Entry 8U69 (X-ray diffraction, 2.45 A resolution); this record covers chains A and B.

== Chain A ==
Name: Reverse transcriptase/ribonuclease H
Source organism: Human immunodeficiency virus 1
Notes: EC 2.7.7.49, 2.7.7.7, 3.1.26.13
Reference sequence: P03366 (POL_HV1B1); residues 1-555 here correspond to UniProt positions 600-1154 (UniProt number = residue number + 599)
Chain sequence (557 residues; numbered -1 to 555; the number before each row is that of its first residue; numbers below 1 keep their minus sign (Met-1 is residue -1)):
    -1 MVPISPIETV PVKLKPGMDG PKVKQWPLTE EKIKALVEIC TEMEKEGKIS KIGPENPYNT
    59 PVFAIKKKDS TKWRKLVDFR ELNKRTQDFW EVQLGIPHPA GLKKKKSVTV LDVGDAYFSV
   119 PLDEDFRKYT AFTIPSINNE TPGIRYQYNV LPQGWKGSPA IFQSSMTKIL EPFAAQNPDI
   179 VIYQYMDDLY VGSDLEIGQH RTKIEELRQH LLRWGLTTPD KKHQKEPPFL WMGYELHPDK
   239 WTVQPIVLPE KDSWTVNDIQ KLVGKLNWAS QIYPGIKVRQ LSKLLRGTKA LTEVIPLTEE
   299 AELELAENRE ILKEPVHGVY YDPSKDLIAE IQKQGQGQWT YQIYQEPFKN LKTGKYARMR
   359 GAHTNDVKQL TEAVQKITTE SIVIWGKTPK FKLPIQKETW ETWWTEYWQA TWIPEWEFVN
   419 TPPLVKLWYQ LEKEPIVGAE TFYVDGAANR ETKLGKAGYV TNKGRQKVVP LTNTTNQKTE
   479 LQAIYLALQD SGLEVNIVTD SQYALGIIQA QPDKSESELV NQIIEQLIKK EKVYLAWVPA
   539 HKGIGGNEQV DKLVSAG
Disordered / not traced: -1 to 1, 67-68, 555
Construct notes: expression tag (-1 to 0); engineered mutation Ala172 (Lys771 in P03366), Ala173 (Lys772 in P03366), Ser280 (Cys879 in P03366)
Ligand contacts: 3-chloro-5- (VQ0; 3-chloro-5-{4-chloro-2-[2-(5-chloro-2,4-dioxo-3,4-dihydropyrimidin-1(2H)-yl)ethoxy]phenoxy}benzonitrile): Pro95, Leu100, Lys101, Lys102, Lys103, Val106, Val108, Val179, Tyr181, Tyr188, Val189, Gly190, Phe227, Trp229, Leu234, His235, Pro236, Tyr318
UniProt features mapped onto this chain:
  - region: Phe227 to His235 (RT 'primer grip')
  - motif: Trp398 to Trp414 (Tryptophan repeat motif)
  - binding site (Mg(2+)): Asp110, Asp185, Asp186, Asp443, Glu478, Asp498, Asp549
  - site: Trp401 (Essential for RT p66/p51 heterodimerization), Trp414 (Essential for RT p66/p51 heterodimerization), Phe440, Tyr441 (Cleavage)

== Chain B ==
Name: p51 RT
Source organism: Human immunodeficiency virus 1
Reference sequence: P03366 (POL_HV1B1); residues 1-428 here correspond to UniProt positions 600-1027 (UniProt number = residue number + 599)
Chain sequence (428 residues; each row starts with the number of its first residue):
     1 PISPIETVPV KLKPGMDGPK VKQWPLTEEK IKALVEICTE MEKEGKISKI GPENPYNTPV
    61 FAIKKKDSTK WRKLVDFREL NKRTQDFWEV QLGIPHPAGL KKKKSVTVLD VGDAYFSVPL
   121 DEDFRKYTAF TIPSINNETP GIRYQYNVLP QGWKGSPAIF QSSMTKILEP FKKQNPDIVI
   181 YQYMDDLYVG SDLEIGQHRT KIEELRQHLL RWGLTTPDKK HQKEPPFLWM GYELHPDKWT
   241 VQPIVLPEKD SWTVNDIQKL VGKLNWASQI YPGIKVRQLS KLLRGTKALT EVIPLTEEAE
   301 LELAENREIL KEPVHGVYYD PSKDLIAEIQ KQGQGQWTYQ IYQEPFKNLK TGKYARMRGA
   361 HTNDVKQLTE AVQKITTESI VIWGKTPKFK LPIQKETWET WWTEYWQATW IPEWEFVNTP
   421 PLVKLWYQ
Disordered / not traced: 1-4, 66-67, 218-231, 359-360
Construct notes: engineered mutation Ser280 (Cys879 in P03366)
UniProt features mapped onto this chain:
  - region: Phe227 to His235 (RT 'primer grip')
  - motif: Trp398 to Trp414 (Tryptophan repeat motif)
  - binding site (Mg(2+)): Asp110, Asp185, Asp186
  - site (Essential for RT p66/p51 heterodimerization): Trp401, Trp414

== Interface between chain A and chain B ==
Pairs across the interface (104; chain A residue first):
  Val8(A) - Pro52(B)  hydrophobic
  Val8(A) - Glu53(B)
  Pro9(A) - Glu53(B)
  Gln85(A) - Glu53(B)  hydrogen bond (side chain-backbone)
  Asp86(A) - Lys20(B)  salt bridge
  Asp86(A) - Pro55(B)
  Phe87(A) - Pro52(B)
  Phe87(A) - Glu53(B)
  Phe87(A) - Pro55(B)
  Trp88(A) - Pro52(B)  hydrogen bond (backbone-backbone)
  Trp88(A) - Asn54(B)
  Trp88(A) - Pro55(B)
  Trp88(A) - Asn57(B)
  Trp88(A) - Thr131(B)
  Trp88(A) - Arg143(B)
  Glu89(A) - Pro55(B)
  Gln91(A) - Asn137(B)
  Gln91(A) - Thr139(B)
  Gln91(A) - Pro140(B)
  Gly93(A) - Asn137(B)
  Ile94(A) - Asn136(B)
  Ile94(A) - Asn137(B)
  Pro95(A) - Asn136(B)
  Pro95(A) - Asn137(B)
  His96(A) - Asn136(B)  hydrogen bond (backbone-side chain)
  Gly99(A) - Asn136(B)
  Gly99(A) - Glu138(B)
  Ala158(A) - Pro52(B)
  Gln161(A) - Pro140(B)
  Ser162(A) - Pro52(B)
  Tyr181(A) - Glu138(B)  hydrogen bond
  Arg358(A) - Gln394(B)
  Arg358(A) - Glu396(B)  salt bridge
  Glu370(A) - Gln394(B)
  Gln373(A) - Glu396(B)  hydrogen bond (side chain-backbone)
  Gln373(A) - Thr397(B)  hydrogen bond
  Gln373(A) - Thr400(B)  hydrogen bond
  Thr377(A) - Thr400(B)
  Ile380(A) - Leu26(B)
  Ile380(A) - Thr400(B)
  Val381(A) - Pro25(B)  hydrophobic
  Val381(A) - Asn136(B)  hydrogen bond (backbone-backbone)
  Ile382(A) - Ile135(B)
  Ile382(A) - Asn136(B)
  Gly384(A) - Thr27(B)
  Gly384(A) - Glu28(B)  hydrogen bond (backbone-backbone)
  Trp402(A) - Lys331(B)  hydrogen bond (backbone-side chain)
  Thr403(A) - Lys331(B)
  Tyr405(A) - Lys331(B)  hydrogen bond (backbone-side chain)
  Trp406(A) - Lys331(B)
  Trp406(A) - Pro392(B)  hydrophobic
  Trp406(A) - Val417(B)
  Trp406(A) - Asn418(B)
  Trp406(A) - Thr419(B)
  Trp406(A) - Pro420(B)
  Trp406(A) - Pro421(B)
  Gln407(A) - Lys331(B)  hydrogen bond (backbone-side chain)
  Gln407(A) - Asp364(B)
  Gln407(A) - Pro392(B)
  Gln407(A) - Gln394(B)
  Gln407(A) - Val417(B)  hydrogen bond (side chain-backbone)
  Ala408(A) - Trp337(B)  hydrophobic
  Ala408(A) - Asp364(B)
  Ala408(A) - Pro392(B)  hydrogen bond (backbone-backbone)
  Ala408(A) - Ile393(B)
  Thr409(A) - Asp364(B)
  Trp410(A) - Asn363(B)
  Trp410(A) - Val365(B)
  Trp410(A) - Trp401(B)  hydrophobic
  Pro433(A) - Asn255(B)
  Ile434(A) - Thr290(B)
  Val435(A) - Thr290(B)
  Thr439(A) - Lys287(B)
  Thr439(A) - Ala288(B)
  Thr439(A) - Leu289(B)  hydrogen bond (side chain-backbone)
  Tyr441(A) - Gln258(B)
  Tyr441(A) - Thr286(B)
  Tyr441(A) - Lys287(B)  hydrogen bond (side chain-backbone)
  Tyr441(A) - Leu289(B)
  Val458(A) - Thr286(B)
  Thr459(A) - Thr286(B)
  Asn460(A) - Thr286(B)
  Asn460(A) - Ala288(B)
  Asn494(A) - Leu289(B)
  Val496(A) - Leu289(B)  hydrophobic
  Gln500(A) - Leu422(B)
  Gly504(A) - Leu422(B)
  Tyr532(A) - Asn255(B)  hydrogen bond
  Tyr532(A) - Lys259(B)  hydrogen bond
  Ala534(A) - Asn255(B)
  Ala534(A) - Leu289(B)  hydrophobic
  Trp535(A) - Trp426(B)  hydrophobic
  Val536(A) - Gln258(B)
  Pro537(A) - Gly262(B)
  Pro537(A) - Asn265(B)
  Lys540(A) - Asn265(B)  hydrogen bond
  Lys540(A) - Ser280(B)
  Ile542(A) - Val261(B)  hydrophobic
  Ile542(A) - Leu283(B)  hydrophobic
  Gly543(A) - Leu283(B)  hydrogen bond (backbone-backbone)
  Gly543(A) - Gly285(B)
  Gly544(A) - Gly285(B)  hydrogen bond (backbone-backbone)
  Gln547(A) - Gly285(B)  hydrogen bond (side chain-backbone)
  Gln547(A) - Thr286(B)  hydrogen bond
Other interface residues (no listed pair), chain A (65 interface residues in all): Leu100, Ile159, Gln182, Thr376, Trp383, Lys385, Thr386, Gly436, Gln507, Gly541
Other interface residues (no listed pair), chain B (56 interface residues in all): Tyr56, Val254, Arg284, Leu368, Tyr405

== Summary ==
65 residues of chain A face 56 of chain B across their interface, with 23 hydrogen bonds and 2 salt bridges.
Polar pairs include Asp86(A)-Lys20(B), Arg358(A)-Glu396(B) and Gln85(A)-Glu53(B). Chain A binds 3-chloro-5-.
Chain A is Reverse transcriptase/ribonuclease H and chain B is p51 RT, both from Human immunodeficiency virus
1; the structure, Crystal Structure of HIV-1 Reverse Transcriptase in Complex with
3-chloro-5-(4-chloro-2-(2-(5-chloro-2,4-dioxo-3,4-dihydropyrimidin-1(2H)-yl)ethoxy)phenoxy)benzonitrile
(JLJ334), a non-nucleoside inhibitor, was determined by X-ray diffraction (same publication as 8U6A, 8U6B,
8U6C, 8U6D, 8U6E, 8U6F and 14 further entries).
